PDB entry 8JIU | electron microscopy, 2.76 A resolution | chains P and R of the 6 polymer chains in the assembly

Chain P:
Protein: Sar425899
Chain sequence (29 residues; numbered 1 to 29; the number before each row is that of its first residue):
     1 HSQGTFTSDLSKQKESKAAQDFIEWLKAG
Modified residues: Ser2 (D-serine; DSN)
Covalent attachments: N-hexadecanoyl-L-glutamic acid (D6M) linked to Lys14

Chain R:
Protein: Glucagon receptor
From: Homo sapiens
UniProt: P47871 (GLR_HUMAN); residue numbers follow UniProt; this construct covers 27-431
Chain sequence (405 residues; row label = number of the first residue in the row):
    27 QVMDFLFEKWKLYGDQCHHNLSLLPPPTELVCNRTFDKYSCWPDTPANTT
    77 ANISCPWYLPWHHKVQHRFVFKRCGPDGQWVRGPRGQPWRDASQCQMDGE
   127 EIEVQKEVAKMYSSFQVMYTVGYSLSLGALLLALAILGGLSKLHCTRNAI
   177 HANLFASFVLKASSVLVIDGLLRTRYSQKIGDDLSVSTWLSDGAVAGCRV
   227 AAVFMQYGIVANYCWLLVEGLYLHNLLGLATLPERSFFSLYLGIGWGAPM
   277 LFVVPWAVVKCLFENVQCWTSNDNMGFWWILRFPVFLAILINFFIFVRIV
   327 QLLVAKLRARQMHHTDYKFRLAKSTLTLIPLLGVHEVVFAFVTDEHAQGT
   377 LRSAKLFFDLFLSSFQGLLVAVLYCFLNKEVQSELRRRWHRWRLGKVLWE
   427 ERNTS
Not modelled in the structure: 422-431
Cystine bridges: Cys43-Cys67, Cys58-Cys100, Cys81-Cys121, Cys224-Cys294
Ligand contacts: N-hexadecanoyl-L-glutamic acid (D6M): Ser139, Gln142, Val143, Thr146, Val147, Ser150, Leu151, Arg199, Ser203

Chain P / chain R interface:
Pairs across the interface (63):
  His1(P) with Gln232(R), hydrogen bond; Ile235(R); Tyr239(R); Trp304(R); Leu307(R); Val311(R)
  Ser2(P) with Leu382(R); Leu386(R)
  Gln3(P) with Tyr145(R); Tyr149(R), hydrogen bond; Val191(R); Leu386(R)
  Gly4(P) with Trp304(R)
  Thr5(P) with Trp304(R); Asp370(R); Arg378(R); Leu382(R)
  Phe6(P) with Tyr138(R); Phe141(R), hydrophobic; Tyr145(R), hydrophobic; Leu386(R), hydrophobic
  Ser8(P) with Thr296(R); Asn298(R)
  Asp9(P) with Tyr138(R), hydrogen bond; Arg378(R), salt bridge; Leu382(R)
  Leu10(P) with Tyr138(R), hydrophobic; Gln142(R)
  Ser11(P) with Thr296(R), hydrogen bond; Ser297(R)
  Lys12(P) with Ser297(R); Asn298(R), hydrogen bond (side chain-backbone)
  Gln13(P) with Val134(R); Ala135(R); Tyr138(R)
  Lys14(P) with Tyr202(R)
  Glu15(P) with Gln27(R), hydrogen bond (side chain-backbone); Val28(R), hydrogen bond (side chain-backbone); Met29(R), hydrogen bond (side chain-backbone); Tyr202(R); Gln293(R)
  Ser16(P) with Val28(R)
  Ala18(P) with Met29(R); Trp215(R), hydrophobic
  Ala19(P) with Val28(R), hydrophobic; Met29(R), hydrophobic
  Gln20(P) with Gln131(R), hydrogen bond
  Asp21(P) with Ile206(R)
  Phe22(P) with Met29(R), hydrophobic; Leu32(R), hydrophobic; Trp36(R), hydrophobic; Val212(R), hydrophobic
  Ile23(P) with Leu32(R), hydrophobic
  Glu24(P) with Gln122(R), hydrogen bond
  Trp25(P) with Trp36(R), hydrophobic; Gly207(R), hydrogen bond (side chain-backbone); Asp209(R); Val212(R), hydrophobic
  Leu26(P) with Trp36(R), hydrophobic; Tyr65(R); Tyr84(R)
  Lys27(P) with Tyr65(R); Gln122(R)
Other interface residues (no listed pair), chain P (26 interface residues in all): Thr7
Other interface residues (no listed pair), chain R (45 interface residues in all): Leu85, Ala118, Glu127, Leu198, Met231, Val236, Arg308, Lys381

Overview:
The interface between chain P and chain R involves 26 residues on one side and 45 on the other, with 11
hydrogen bonds and 1 salt bridge. Polar contacts include Asp9(P)-Arg378(R), His1(P)-Gln232(R) and
Gln3(P)-Tyr149(R). Bound to chain R: N-hexadecanoyl-L-glutamic acid.
Here chain P is Sar425899 and chain R is Glucagon receptor (Homo sapiens). Entry 8JIU (Cryo-EM structure of
the GLP-1R/GCGR dual agonist SAR425899-bound human GCGR-Gs complex) was determined by electron microscopy,
deposited together with 8JIS, 8JIQ, 8JIP, 8JIR and 8JIT.
